Entry 8DCK (electron microscopy, 3.40 A resolution); this record covers chains A and B of the 12 polymer chains in the assembly.

# Chain A (and B)
Protein: Alpha-hemolysin translocation ATP-binding protein HlyB
Source organism: Escherichia coli CFT073
Notes: chain B of this document is another copy of the same molecule, construct and numbering; everything in this record applies to it too
UniProt: Q8FDZ8 (HLYB_ECOL6); numbering as in UniProt (aligned over 1-707)
Amino-acid sequence (707 residues; each row starts with the number of its first residue):
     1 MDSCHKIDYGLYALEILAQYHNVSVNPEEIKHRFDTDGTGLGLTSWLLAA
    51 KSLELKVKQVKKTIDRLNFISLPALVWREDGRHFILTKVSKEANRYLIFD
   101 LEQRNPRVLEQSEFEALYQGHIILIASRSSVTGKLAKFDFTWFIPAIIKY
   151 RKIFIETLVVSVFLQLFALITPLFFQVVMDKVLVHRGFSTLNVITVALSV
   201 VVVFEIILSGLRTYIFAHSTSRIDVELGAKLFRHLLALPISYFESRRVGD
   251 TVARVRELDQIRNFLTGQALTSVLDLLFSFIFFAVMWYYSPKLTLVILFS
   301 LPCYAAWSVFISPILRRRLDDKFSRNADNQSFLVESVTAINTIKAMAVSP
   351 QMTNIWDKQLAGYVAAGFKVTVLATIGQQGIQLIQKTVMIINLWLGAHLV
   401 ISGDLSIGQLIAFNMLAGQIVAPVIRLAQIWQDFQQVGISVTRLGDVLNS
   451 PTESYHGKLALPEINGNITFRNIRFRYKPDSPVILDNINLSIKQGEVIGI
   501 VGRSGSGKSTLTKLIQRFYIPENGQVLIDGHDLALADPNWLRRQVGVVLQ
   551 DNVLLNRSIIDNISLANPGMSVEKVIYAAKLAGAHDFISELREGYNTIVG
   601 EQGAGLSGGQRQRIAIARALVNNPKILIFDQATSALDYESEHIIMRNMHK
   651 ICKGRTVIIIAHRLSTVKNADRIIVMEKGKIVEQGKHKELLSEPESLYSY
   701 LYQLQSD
Disordered / not traced: 1-7, 131-134, 703-707 (chain B: 1-136, 707)
Sequence notes: engineered mutation Gln631 (Glu in Q8FDZ8)
Curated features (UniProtKB/Swiss-Prot):
  - active site: His83
  - binding site (ATP): Gly502 to Ser509
Metal / ion sites: Mg2+: Ser509, Gln550 (together with ATP)
Residues lining bound ligands:
  - ATP (adenosine-5'-triphosphate), molecule 1: Glu244, Tyr477, Lys478, Ile484, Arg503, Ser504, Gly505, Ser506, Gly507, Lys508, Ser509, Thr510, Tyr519, Gln550, Gln631, His662
  - ATP, molecule 2: Ala604, Gly605, Leu606, Ser607, Gly608, Gly609, Gln610

# Interface between chain A and chain B
Contacting residue pairs (240; chain A residue first):
  His32(A) - Ala347(B)  hydrogen bond (side chain-backbone)
  His32(A) - Pro350(B)
  Arg33(A) - Pro350(B)
  Thr36(A) - Pro350(B)
  Thr36(A) - Gln351(B)
  Thr36(A) - Asn354(B)  hydrogen bond
  Phe175(A) - Met389(B)  hydrophobic
  Phe175(A) - Leu393(B)  hydrophobic
  Leu183(A) - Val400(B)  hydrophobic
  Leu183(A) - Ile401(B)  hydrophobic
  Leu183(A) - Ile407(B)  hydrophobic
  Arg186(A) - Ile401(B)
  Gly187(A) - Ile401(B)
  Phe188(A) - Ile401(B)  hydrophobic
  Leu191(A) - Trp394(B)
  Asn192(A) - Trp394(B)  hydrogen bond
  Thr195(A) - Ile390(B)
  Thr195(A) - Trp394(B)
  Leu198(A) - Ile390(B)  hydrophobic
  Val202(A) - Lys386(B)
  Ile206(A) - Gln379(B)
  Ile206(A) - Gln382(B)
  Ile206(A) - Leu383(B)  hydrophobic
  Ile206(A) - Lys386(B)
  Ser209(A) - Gln379(B)
  Gly210(A) - Thr375(B)
  Gly210(A) - Gln379(B)
  Thr213(A) - Thr375(B)
  Tyr214(A) - Phe368(B)  hydrophobic
  Tyr214(A) - Val372(B)  hydrophobic
  Ala217(A) - Phe368(B)
  His218(A) - Phe368(B)
  Ser221(A) - Val364(B)
  Asp224(A) - Val364(B)
  Val225(A) - Leu360(B)
  Val225(A) - Val364(B)  hydrophobic
  Gly228(A) - Trp356(B)  hydrogen bond (backbone-side chain)
  Gly228(A) - Leu360(B)
  Ala229(A) - Asp357(B)
  Ala229(A) - Leu360(B)
  Phe232(A) - Phe332(B)  hydrophobic
  Phe232(A) - Leu333(B)  hydrophobic
  Phe232(A) - Met352(B)
  Phe232(A) - Trp356(B)
  Arg233(A) - Thr353(B)
  Arg233(A) - Asp357(B)  salt bridge
  Leu236(A) - Ile340(B)  hydrophobic
  Leu236(A) - Ile343(B)  hydrophobic
  Leu236(A) - Lys344(B)
  Leu238(A) - Lys344(B)  hydrogen bond (backbone-side chain)
  Ile240(A) - Asn341(B)
  Ile240(A) - Lys344(B)
  Phe243(A) - Val337(B)  hydrophobic
  Phe243(A) - Ile340(B)  hydrophobic
  Phe243(A) - Glu601(B)
  Glu244(A) - Asn341(B)
  Glu244(A) - Gly600(B)
  Glu244(A) - Ala604(B)
  Arg246(A) - Gly600(B)
  Arg246(A) - Glu601(B)
  Arg247(A) - Asn556(B)
  Val248(A) - Val337(B)  hydrophobic
  Val248(A) - Thr338(B)
  Val248(A) - Glu601(B)
  Thr251(A) - Val337(B)
  Val252(A) - Leu333(B)  hydrophobic
  Val252(A) - Val334(B)  hydrophobic
  Val255(A) - Leu333(B)  hydrophobic
  Val255(A) - Trp356(B)  hydrophobic
  Arg256(A) - Asn326(B)
  Arg256(A) - Asn329(B)
  Arg256(A) - Gln330(B)
  Asp259(A) - Tyr363(B)  hydrogen bond
  Arg262(A) - Val364(B)  hydrogen bond (side chain-backbone)
  Arg262(A) - Gly367(B)  hydrogen bond (side chain-backbone)
  Arg262(A) - Phe368(B)
  Thr266(A) - Thr371(B)
  Gln268(A) - Gln378(B)  hydrogen bond
  Gln268(A) - Gln429(B)
  Asn326(A) - Asp259(B)
  Asn329(A) - Arg256(B)  hydrogen bond
  Gln330(A) - Val252(B)
  Gln330(A) - Arg256(B)
  Phe332(A) - Phe232(B)  hydrophobic
  Leu333(A) - Val255(B)  hydrophobic
  Leu333(A) - Arg256(B)
  Val334(A) - Val252(B)  hydrophobic
  Glu335(A) - Leu554(B)
  Val337(A) - Val248(B)  hydrophobic
  Val337(A) - Thr251(B)
  Ala339(A) - Val553(B)  hydrophobic
  Ile340(A) - Leu236(B)  hydrophobic
  Ile340(A) - Phe243(B)  hydrophobic
  Asn341(A) - Ile240(B)
  Asn341(A) - Phe518(B)
  Thr342(A) - Leu549(B)
  Thr342(A) - Val553(B)
  Ile343(A) - Leu236(B)  hydrophobic
  Lys344(A) - Leu236(B)
  Lys344(A) - Leu238(B)  hydrogen bond (side chain-backbone)
  Lys344(A) - Pro239(B)
  Lys344(A) - Ile240(B)
  Lys344(A) - Phe518(B)
  Lys344(A) - Arg542(B)  hydrogen bond (backbone-side chain)
  Ala345(A) - Phe518(B)  hydrophobic
  Ala345(A) - Arg542(B)
  Ala345(A) - Val547(B)  hydrophobic
  Met346(A) - Arg542(B)
  Met346(A) - Arg618(B)
  Ala347(A) - Asn539(B)
  Ala347(A) - Arg543(B)
  Val348(A) - Leu565(B)
  Ser349(A) - Leu236(B)
  Ser349(A) - Asn539(B)
  Met352(A) - Phe232(B)
  Met352(A) - Leu236(B)  hydrophobic
  Thr353(A) - Phe232(B)
  Thr353(A) - Leu236(B)
  Ile355(A) - Arg557(B)
  Trp356(A) - Gly228(B)  hydrogen bond (side chain-backbone)
  Trp356(A) - Phe232(B)
  Asp357(A) - Arg233(B)  salt bridge
  Leu360(A) - Val225(B)
  Leu360(A) - Gly228(B)
  Leu360(A) - Ala229(B)
  Tyr363(A) - Asp259(B)  hydrogen bond
  Tyr363(A) - Arg262(B)
  Val364(A) - Ser221(B)
  Val364(A) - Val225(B)  hydrophobic
  Val364(A) - Arg262(B)
  Phe368(A) - Tyr214(B)  hydrophobic
  Phe368(A) - Ala217(B)
  Phe368(A) - His218(B)
  Thr371(A) - Thr266(B)  hydrogen bond (side chain-backbone)
  Val372(A) - Tyr214(B)  hydrophobic
  Thr375(A) - Thr213(B)
  Gln378(A) - Gln268(B)  hydrogen bond
  Gln379(A) - Ile206(B)
  Gln379(A) - Gly210(B)
  Leu383(A) - Ile206(B)  hydrophobic
  Lys386(A) - Val202(B)
  Met389(A) - Thr171(B)
  Met389(A) - Phe175(B)  hydrophobic
  Ile390(A) - Thr195(B)
  Ile390(A) - Leu198(B)  hydrophobic
  Ile390(A) - Ser199(B)
  Leu393(A) - Phe175(B)  hydrophobic
  Trp394(A) - Leu191(B)  hydrophobic
  Trp394(A) - Asn192(B)
  Trp394(A) - Thr195(B)
  Ala397(A) - Leu191(B)  hydrophobic
  His398(A) - Leu191(B)
  Val400(A) - Leu183(B)  hydrophobic
  Ile401(A) - Leu183(B)  hydrophobic
  Ile401(A) - Arg186(B)  hydrogen bond (backbone-side chain)
  Ile401(A) - Gly187(B)
  Ile407(A) - Met179(B)  hydrophobic
  Ile407(A) - Leu183(B)  hydrophobic
  Ile407(A) - Ile407(B)  hydrophobic
  Ile411(A) - Ile411(B)  hydrophobic
  Gln429(A) - Gln268(B)
  Gln429(A) - Arg426(B)
  Glu453(A) - Lys344(B)  salt bridge
  Asp480(A) - Arg592(B)  hydrogen bond (backbone-side chain)
  Pro482(A) - Arg592(B)
  Gly502(A) - Asp637(B)
  Arg503(A) - Asp637(B)
  Arg503(A) - Glu639(B)  salt bridge
  Ser504(A) - Arg613(B)  hydrogen bond (backbone-side chain)
  Ser504(A) - Ala635(B)
  Ser504(A) - Leu636(B)
  Ser504(A) - Asp637(B)  hydrogen bond
  Gly505(A) - Ser607(B)
  Gln516(A) - Ala345(B)
  Phe518(A) - Asn341(B)
  Phe518(A) - Lys344(B)
  Phe518(A) - Ala345(B)  hydrophobic
  Asn539(A) - Ala347(B)
  Arg542(A) - Lys344(B)  hydrogen bond (side chain-backbone)
  Arg542(A) - Ala345(B)
  Arg542(A) - Met346(B)
  Arg542(A) - Ala347(B)
  Arg543(A) - Ala347(B)
  Leu549(A) - Asn341(B)
  Leu549(A) - Ala345(B)  hydrophobic
  Gln550(A) - Gly608(B)
  Gln550(A) - Ala635(B)
  Val553(A) - Ala339(B)  hydrophobic
  Val553(A) - Thr342(B)
  Leu555(A) - Ala339(B)  hydrophobic
  Leu555(A) - Ile343(B)  hydrophobic
  Leu555(A) - Met352(B)  hydrophobic
  Asn556(A) - Arg247(B)
  Asn556(A) - Glu335(B)
  Arg557(A) - Met352(B)
  Arg557(A) - Ile355(B)
  Leu565(A) - Met346(B)  hydrophobic
  Leu565(A) - Val348(B)
  Leu565(A) - Gln351(B)  hydrogen bond (backbone-side chain)
  Leu565(A) - Met352(B)  hydrophobic
  Ala566(A) - Gln351(B)  hydrogen bond (backbone-side chain)
  Pro568(A) - Gln351(B)
  Phe587(A) - Ser504(B)
  Phe587(A) - Lys678(B)
  Arg592(A) - Asp480(B)  hydrogen bond (side chain-backbone)
  Arg592(A) - Ser481(B)
  Arg592(A) - Pro482(B)
  Glu601(A) - Glu335(B)
  Gly608(A) - Gln550(B)
  Gly609(A) - Ser504(B)
  Gln610(A) - Ser504(B)
  Arg611(A) - Asp551(B)
  Arg613(A) - Ser504(B)  hydrogen bond
  Arg618(A) - Thr342(B)
  Arg618(A) - Met346(B)
  Gln631(A) - Ala635(B)
  Ser634(A) - Gln631(B)
  Ser634(A) - Ser634(B)
  Ala635(A) - His662(B)
  Leu636(A) - His662(B)
  Asp637(A) - Gly502(B)
  Asp637(A) - Arg503(B)
  Asp637(A) - Ser504(B)  hydrogen bond (side chain-backbone)
  Asp637(A) - His662(B)
  Tyr638(A) - His662(B)
  Tyr638(A) - Arg663(B)
  Tyr638(A) - Leu664(B)  hydrophobic
  Tyr638(A) - Leu701(B)  hydrophobic
  Tyr638(A) - Gln705(B)
  Glu639(A) - Arg503(B)  salt bridge
  Glu639(A) - Tyr700(B)
  Glu639(A) - Leu704(B)
  His662(A) - Ala635(B)
  His662(A) - Leu636(B)
  His662(A) - Asp637(B)
  His662(A) - Tyr638(B)
  Arg663(A) - Arg663(B)
  Leu664(A) - Tyr638(B)  hydrophobic
  Tyr700(A) - Glu639(B)
  Leu701(A) - Tyr638(B)
Other interface residues (no listed pair), chain A (154 interface residues in all): Val178, Met179, Val182, Glu205, Ala237, Pro239, Asn263, Ser336, Thr338, Gln351, Gln382, Leu410, Ile425, Arg426, Ser481, Asp551, Glu590, Gln602, Ala604, Ser607, Ser640, His642, Lys678
Other interface residues (no listed pair), chain B (156 interface residues in all): Val178, Val182, Phe188, Ser209, Asp224, Leu235, Glu244, Lys322, Ser336, Ser349, Ala397, His398, Leu410, Gly505, Gln516, Leu555, Ala566, Pro568, Glu590, Gln602, Gly605, Gly609, Gln610, Arg611, Ser640

# Summary
154 residues of chain A face 156 of chain B across their interface; the contacts include 26 hydrogen bonds and
5 salt bridges. Among the polar pairs are Arg233(A)-Asp357(B), Glu453(A)-Lys344(B) and Arg503(A)-Glu639(B).
Bound to chain A: ATP.
Both chains are Alpha-hemolysin translocation ATP-binding protein HlyB (Escherichia coli CFT073). Entry 8DCK
(Structure of hemolysin A secretion system HlyB/D complex, ATP-bound) was determined by electron microscopy,
deposited together with 7SGR.
